6ZVG - chains A and B; structure by X-ray diffraction, 2.59 A resolution.

[Chain A (and B)]
Protein: Aminotransferase
Organism: Psychrobacter sp. B6
Notes: EC 2.6.1.-; chain B of this document is another copy of the same molecule, construct and numbering; everything in this record applies to it too
Reference sequence: C7E5X4 (C7E5X4_9GAMM); residue numbers follow UniProt; this construct covers 1-398
Amino-acid sequence (398 residues; each row starts with the number of its first residue):
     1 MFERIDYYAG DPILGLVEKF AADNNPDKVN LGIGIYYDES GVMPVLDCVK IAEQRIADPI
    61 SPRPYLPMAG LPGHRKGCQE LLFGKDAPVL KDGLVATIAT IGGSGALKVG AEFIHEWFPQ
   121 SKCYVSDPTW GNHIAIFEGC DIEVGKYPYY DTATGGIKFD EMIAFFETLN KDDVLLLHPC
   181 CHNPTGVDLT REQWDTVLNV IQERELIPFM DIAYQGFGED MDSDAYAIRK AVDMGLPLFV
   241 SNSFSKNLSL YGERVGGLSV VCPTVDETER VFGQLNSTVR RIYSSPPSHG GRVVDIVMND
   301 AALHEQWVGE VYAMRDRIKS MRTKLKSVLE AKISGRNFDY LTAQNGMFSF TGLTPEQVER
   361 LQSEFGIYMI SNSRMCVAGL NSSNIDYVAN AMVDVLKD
Covalent attachments: pyridoxal phosphate (PLP) linked to K246
Residues lining bound ligands:
  - 3-(indol-3-yl) lactate (3IL): D11, I13, L14, G32, I33, G34, W130, N132, N183, Y214, F348, R374
  - pyridoxal phosphate (PLP): I101, G102, G103, S104, L107, W130, H133, H178, N183, D211, A213, Y214, S243, S245, R254, V255, F348
From the paper describing this entry:
  - binding site for pyridoxal phosphate: W130, K246
  - binding site for 3-(indol-3-yl) lactate: G34, W130, N183, R374
  - conformationally variable residues (side-chain flip): N132, R280
  - catalytic residues: K246 (citing earlier work)
  - specificity-determining residues: S285 (by similarity / conservation)

[Chain A / chain B interface]
Residue-residue contacts (115):
  M1(A) - F118(B)
  M1(A) - P237(B)  hydrophobic
  F2(A) - V261(B)
  F2(A) - C262(B)  hydrophobic
  F2(A) - P263(B)
  F2(A) - E267(B)  hydrogen bond (backbone-side chain)
  F2(A) - R270(B)
  F2(A) - V271(B)  hydrophobic
  E3(A) - E267(B)
  E3(A) - R270(B)
  R4(A) - W117(B)  hydrogen bond (side chain-backbone)
  R4(A) - F118(B)
  I5(A) - W117(B)  hydrophobic
  I5(A) - R270(B)  hydrogen bond (backbone-side chain)
  I5(A) - Q274(B)
  D6(A) - W117(B)
  D6(A) - R270(B)
  D6(A) - Q274(B)  hydrogen bond (backbone-side chain)
  Y7(A) - D266(B)  hydrogen bond
  Y7(A) - R270(B)
  Y8(A) - G273(B)
  Y8(A) - Q274(B)
  Y8(A) - S277(B)
  Y8(A) - R280(B)  hydrogen bond
  D11(A) - R280(B)  salt bridge
  P12(A) - R280(B)
  L14(A) - M68(B)  hydrophobic
  I33(A) - Y65(B)  hydrophobic
  M43(A) - P62(B)
  M43(A) - R63(B)
  M43(A) - P64(B)  hydrophobic
  V45(A) - I60(B)  hydrophobic
  V45(A) - S61(B)
  V45(A) - P62(B)
  E53(A) - I60(B)
  E53(A) - R63(B)  salt bridge
  A57(A) - A57(B)  hydrophobic
  I60(A) - V45(B)  hydrophobic
  I60(A) - K50(B)
  I60(A) - E53(B)
  S61(A) - V45(B)
  P62(A) - M43(B)
  P62(A) - V45(B)
  R63(A) - M43(B)
  R63(A) - E53(B)  salt bridge
  R63(A) - S249(B)
  R63(A) - L250(B)
  R63(A) - Y251(B)  hydrogen bond (backbone-backbone)
  R63(A) - G252(B)  hydrogen bond (backbone-backbone)
  R63(A) - E253(B)  salt bridge
  P64(A) - M43(B)
  P64(A) - G252(B)
  Y65(A) - I35(B)  hydrophobic
  Y65(A) - S245(B)
  Y65(A) - K246(B)
  Y65(A) - Y251(B)  hydrophobic
  Y65(A) - R254(B)
  I101(A) - I101(B)  hydrophobic
  I101(A) - Y283(B)  hydrophobic
  S104(A) - I282(B)
  S104(A) - Y283(B)
  S104(A) - S284(B)  hydrogen bond
  G105(A) - I282(B)
  K108(A) - R281(B)
  K108(A) - I282(B)
  N132(A) - R280(B)  hydrogen bond (side chain-backbone)
  N132(A) - S284(B)  hydrogen bond
  A135(A) - R280(B)
  A135(A) - R281(B)
  I136(A) - R281(B)
  S245(A) - Y65(B)
  K246(A) - Y65(B)
  L250(A) - R63(B)
  Y251(A) - R63(B)  hydrogen bond (backbone-backbone)
  Y251(A) - Y65(B)
  G252(A) - R63(B)  hydrogen bond (backbone-backbone)
  G252(A) - P64(B)
  G252(A) - P286(B)
  G252(A) - P287(B)
  G252(A) - S288(B)  hydrogen bond (backbone-backbone)
  E253(A) - R63(B)  salt bridge
  E253(A) - S288(B)
  E253(A) - H289(B)  hydrogen bond (side chain-backbone)
  R254(A) - Y65(B)
  R254(A) - Y283(B)  hydrogen bond (side chain-backbone)
  R254(A) - S284(B)
  R254(A) - S285(B)  hydrogen bond (side chain-backbone)
  R254(A) - P286(B)
  R254(A) - P287(B)
  R280(A) - D11(B)  salt bridge
  R280(A) - G131(B)
  R280(A) - N132(B)  hydrogen bond
  R280(A) - A135(B)
  R281(A) - K108(B)
  R281(A) - A135(B)
  R281(A) - I136(B)
  I282(A) - S104(B)
  I282(A) - G105(B)
  I282(A) - K108(B)
  I282(A) - I282(B)  hydrophobic
  Y283(A) - I101(B)  hydrophobic
  Y283(A) - S104(B)
  Y283(A) - R254(B)  hydrogen bond (backbone-side chain)
  S284(A) - S104(B)  hydrogen bond
  S284(A) - N132(B)
  S284(A) - R254(B)
  S285(A) - R254(B)  hydrogen bond (backbone-side chain)
  P286(A) - G252(B)
  P286(A) - R254(B)
  P287(A) - G252(B)
  P287(A) - R254(B)
  S288(A) - G252(B)  hydrogen bond (backbone-backbone)
  S288(A) - E253(B)
  H289(A) - E253(B)  hydrogen bond (backbone-side chain)
  H289(A) - H289(B)
Interface residues without a listed pair, chain A (50 interface residues in all): K50, G131, G139, S249
Interface residues without a listed pair, chain B (60 interface residues in all): Q54, F113, G139, D172, F239, V260, N276
Interface features reported in the paper:
  - specific contacts: Y8(A)-R280(B) (hydrogen bond), D11(A)-R280(B) (hydrogen bond)

[In short]
50 residues of chain A and 60 residues of chain B are in contact, with 23 hydrogen bonds and 6 salt bridges.
Among the polar pairs are D11(A)-R280(B), E53(A)-R63(B) and R63(A)-E253(B). The authors report hydrogen bonds
between Y8(A) and R280(B) and D11(A) and R280(B). The paper reports the catalytic residue K246(A); a binding
site for 3-(indol-3-yl) lactate at G34(A), W130(A) and N183(A) among others.
Chain A and chain B are both Aminotransferase (Psychrobacter sp. B6); the structure, Psychrophilic aromatic
amino acids aminotransferase from Psychrobacter sp. B6 cocrystalized with substrate analog - L-indole-3-lactic
acid, was determined by X-ray diffraction, deposited together with 6ZUP, 6ZUR and 6T3V.
